PDB entry 8R69 | electron microscopy, 4.30 A resolution (low resolution: residue-level contacts below are approximate; hydrogen-bond / salt-bridge calls are withheld) | chains V and W of the 14 polymer chains in the assembly

[Chain V (and W)]
Name: Major tail sheath protein
From: Staphylococcus phage 812
Notes: chain W of this document is another copy of the same molecule, construct and numbering; everything in this record applies to it too
Reference sequence: A0A0U1WZ79 (A0A0U1WZ79_9CAUD); residue numbers follow UniProt; this construct covers 1-587
Amino-acid sequence (587 residues; each row starts with the number of its first residue):
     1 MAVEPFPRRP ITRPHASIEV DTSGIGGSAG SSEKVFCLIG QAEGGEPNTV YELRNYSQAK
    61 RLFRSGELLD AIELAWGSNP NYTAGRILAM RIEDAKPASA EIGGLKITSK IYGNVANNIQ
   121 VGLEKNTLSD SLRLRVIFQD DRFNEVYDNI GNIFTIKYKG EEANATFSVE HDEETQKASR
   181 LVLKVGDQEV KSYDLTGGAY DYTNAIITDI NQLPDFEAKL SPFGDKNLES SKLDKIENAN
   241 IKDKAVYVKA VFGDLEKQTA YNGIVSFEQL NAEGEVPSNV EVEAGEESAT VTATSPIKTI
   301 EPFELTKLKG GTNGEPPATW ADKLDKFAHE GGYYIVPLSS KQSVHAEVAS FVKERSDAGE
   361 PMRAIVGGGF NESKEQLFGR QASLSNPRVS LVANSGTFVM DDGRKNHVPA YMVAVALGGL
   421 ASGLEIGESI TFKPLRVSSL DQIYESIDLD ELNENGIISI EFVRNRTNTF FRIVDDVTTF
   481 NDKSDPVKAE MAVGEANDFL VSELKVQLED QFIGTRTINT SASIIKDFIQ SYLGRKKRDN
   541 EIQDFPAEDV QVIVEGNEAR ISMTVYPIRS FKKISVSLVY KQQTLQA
Unresolved in the structure: 1, 274-293, 584-587

[Chain V / chain W interface]
Contacting residue pairs (54):
  Gly427(V) with Arg516(W)
  Glu428(V) with Arg516(W)
  Phe432(V) with Glu509(W); Asp510(W); Ile513(W)
  Ile443(V) with His329(W)
  Arg464(V) with His329(W); Glu330(W); Gly331(W)
  Arg466(V) with Glu33(W); Glu503(W)
  Arg472(V) with Glu509(W)
  Asn540(V) with Arg516(W)
  Asp544(V) with Ile518(W)
  Arg569(V) with Arg516(W); Thr517(W); Asn557(W)
  Ser570(V) with Thr515(W); Thr517(W); Asn557(W)
  Phe571(V) with Phe512(W); Ile513(W); Thr515(W); Thr517(W); Ala559(W)
  Lys572(V) with Asn557(W)
  Lys573(V) with Asn557(W); Glu558(W); Ala559(W)
  Ile574(V) with Phe512(W); Ala559(W); Ile561(W)
  Ser575(V) with Ala559(W); Arg560(W); Ile561(W)
  Val576(V) with Ile561(W)
  Ser577(V) with Ile561(W); Ser562(W); Met563(W)
  Leu578(V) with Val501(W); Met563(W)
  Val579(V) with Met563(W); Thr564(W); Val565(W)
  Tyr580(V) with Asn497(W); Val565(W)
  Lys581(V) with Thr564(W); Val565(W); Tyr566(W); Pro567(W)
  Gln582(V) with Tyr566(W); Arg569(W)
  Gln583(V) with Gln543(W); Tyr566(W)
Other interface residues (no listed pair), chain V (27 interface residues in all): Lys433, Phe462, Ile568
Other interface residues (no listed pair), chain W (31 interface residues in all): Val487, Gly514, Thr520

[In short]
Chain V and chain W form an interface of 27 and 31 residues respectively.
Chain V and chain W are both Major tail sheath protein (Staphylococcus phage 812); the structure, Neck and
tail of phage 812 virion (composite), was determined by electron microscopy (same publication as 8Q01, 8Q1I,
8Q7D, 8QEK, 8QEM, 8QJE, 8QKH and 8R5G).
